Entry 7SN4 (electron microscopy, 3.60 A resolution); this record covers chains B and d of the 44 polymer chains in the assembly.

Chain B (and d):
Molecule: Flagellin
Source organism: Escherichia coli O157:H7
Notes: chain d of this document is another copy of the same molecule, construct and numbering; everything in this record applies to it too
Reference sequence: Q7AD06 (Q7AD06_ECO57); residue numbers follow UniProt; this construct covers 1-585
Amino-acid sequence (585 residues; numbered 1 to 585; the number before each row is that of its first residue):
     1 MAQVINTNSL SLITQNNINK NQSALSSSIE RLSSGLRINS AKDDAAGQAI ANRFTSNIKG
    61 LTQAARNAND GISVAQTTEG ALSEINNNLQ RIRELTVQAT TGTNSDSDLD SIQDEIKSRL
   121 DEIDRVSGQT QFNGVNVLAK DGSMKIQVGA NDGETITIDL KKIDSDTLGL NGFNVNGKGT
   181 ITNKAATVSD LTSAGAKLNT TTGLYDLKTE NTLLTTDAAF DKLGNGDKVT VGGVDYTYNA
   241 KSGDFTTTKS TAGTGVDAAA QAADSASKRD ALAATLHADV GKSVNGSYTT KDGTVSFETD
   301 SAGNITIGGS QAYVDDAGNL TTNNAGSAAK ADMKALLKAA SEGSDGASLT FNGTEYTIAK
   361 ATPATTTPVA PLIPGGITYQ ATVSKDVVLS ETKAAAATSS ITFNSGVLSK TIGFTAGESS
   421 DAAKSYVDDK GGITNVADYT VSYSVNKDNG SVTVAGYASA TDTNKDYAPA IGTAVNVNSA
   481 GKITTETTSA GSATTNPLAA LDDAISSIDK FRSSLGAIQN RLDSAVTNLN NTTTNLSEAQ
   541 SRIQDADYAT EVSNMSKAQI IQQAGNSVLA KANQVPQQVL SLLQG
Not modelled in the structure: 361-375 (chain d: 252-257, 361-375)

How chain B and chain d interact:
Residue-residue contacts - 37 pairs, chain B then chain d:
  M1(B) - Q22(d)
  M1(B) - Q562(d)
  L10(B) - S26(d)
  T14(B) - S33(d)
  N17(B) - S33(d)  hydrogen bond
  N17(B) - S34(d)
  R53(B) - N133(d)
  F54(B) - F132(d)  hydrophobic
  V148(B) - R125(d)
  N151(B) - Q131(d)
  E154(B) - Q129(d)
  I156(B) - E122(d)
  S513(B) - S111(d)  hydrogen bond
  A517(B) - S118(d)
  N520(B) - E115(d)  hydrogen bond
  N520(B) - R119(d)
  R521(B) - S118(d)
  R521(B) - D121(d)
  R521(B) - E122(d)  salt bridge
  R521(B) - R125(d)
  S524(B) - E84(d)  hydrogen bond
  S524(B) - N88(d)
  A525(B) - R125(d)
  T527(B) - E84(d)
  N528(B) - E84(d)
  N535(B) - Q76(d)  hydrogen bond (side chain-backbone)
  N535(B) - T77(d)
  A539(B) - S73(d)
  R542(B) - N69(d)
  R542(B) - S73(d)  hydrogen bond
  R542(B) - Q76(d)
  I543(B) - D70(d)
  V568(B) - I29(d)
  V568(B) - S33(d)
  K571(B) - M555(d)
  Q578(B) - N566(d)
  L582(B) - N566(d)
Interface residues without a listed pair, chain B (37 interface residues in all): A2, Q3, I13, R37, I50, T155, L536, E538, A564, A572, G585
Interface residues without a listed pair, chain d (42 interface residues in all): I18, N19, L25, E30, L32, R66, I72, G80, A81, D114, V126, Y548, Q563, L569, A570, Q574

Summary:
37 residues of chain B and 42 residues of chain d are in contact; the contacts include 6 hydrogen bonds and 1
salt bridge. Polar pairs include R521(B)-E122(d), N17(B)-S33(d) and S513(B)-S111(d).
Both chains are Flagellin (Escherichia coli O157:H7). Entry 7SN4 (Cryo-EM structure of the enterohemorrhagic
E. coli O157:H7 flagellar filament) was determined by electron microscopy (same publication as 7SN7, 7SN9,
7SQD and 7SQJ).
